9FVE - chains F and I of the 24 polymer chains in the assembly; structure by X-ray diffraction, 2.81 A resolution.

Chain F:
Molecule: VHH_VcP#2
From: Vicugna pacos
Sequence (123 residues; each row starts with the number of its first residue; numbers below 1 keep their minus sign (Gly-1 is residue -1)):
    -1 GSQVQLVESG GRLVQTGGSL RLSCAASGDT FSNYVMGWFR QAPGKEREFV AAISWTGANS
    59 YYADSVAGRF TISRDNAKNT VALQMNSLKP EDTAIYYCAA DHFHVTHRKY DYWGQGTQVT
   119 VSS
Disulfide bonds: Cys22-Cys96

Chain I:
Molecule: Sialic acid-binding periplasmic protein SiaP
From: Vicugna pacos
UniProt: Q9KR64 (SIAP_VIBCH); residues 0-299 here correspond to UniProt positions 22-321 (UniProt number = residue number + 22)
Sequence (303 residues; row label = number of the first residue in the row; numbers below 1 keep their minus sign (Gly-3 is residue -3)):
    -3 GAMGATTLKM GMQASVGSVE YNSAKMLADT LEEMSQGEIK LALYPSAQLG DDRAMLQQLT
    57 LGDLDITYAE FGRMGLAIPR AEAVMLPYVA KDFDHLRRMF ESDFGQGVRD EMLQKFNWRA
   117 LDTWYNGTRE TTSNRPLNSI EDFKGLKLRV PNAKQNLNYA KLSGASPTPM SFSEVYLALQ
   177 TNAVDGQENP LPTIKTMKFY EVQKNLAMTH HIVNDQMVII SESTWQKLSD TDKDIIQKAV
   237 QKVGDAHTQT VKTQEAELVS FFKSEGINVT YPDLEPFREA MQPLYKEFDS NIGQPIVSKL
   297 AAM
Disordered / not traced: -3 to 0
Differences from the reference sequence: expression tag (-3 to -1); conflict Gly0 (Ala22 in Q9KR64); engineered mutation Ala73 (Trp95 in Q9KR64)
Residues lining bound ligands: N-acetyl-beta-neuraminic acid (SLB): Gln9, Asp48, Tyr64, Ala65, Glu66, Arg69, Met81, Arg125, Arg145, Pro147, Ala149, Asn152, Phe168, Glu184, Asn185, Asn210, Gln212

Chain F / chain I interface:
Pairs across the interface (9; chain F residue first):
  Pro41(F) - Tyr281(I)
  Pro41(F) - Val293(I)  hydrophobic
  Pro41(F) - Ser294(I)
  Pro41(F) - Ala297(I)  hydrophobic
  Gly42(F) - Arg274(I)
  Gly42(F) - Tyr281(I)
  Lys43(F) - Glu275(I)  salt bridge
  Lys43(F) - Gln278(I)
  Tyr95(F) - Ala298(I)
Interface residues without a listed pair, chain F (6 interface residues in all): Gln39, Ile93
Interface residues without a listed pair, chain I (10 interface residues in all): Tyr84, Lys87

Overview:
6 residues of chain F and 10 residues of chain I are in contact, with 1 salt bridge. Its one salt-bridged
contact is Lys43(F)-Glu275(I). Chain I binds N-acetyl-beta-neuraminic acid.
Chain F is VHH_VcP#2 and chain I is Sialic acid-binding periplasmic protein SiaP, both from Vicugna pacos; the
structure, Crystal structure of VcSiaP W73A mutant in complex with sialic acid and a VHH antibody (VHH_VcP#2),
was determined by X-ray diffraction together with 9FVB from the same study.
